8XQN - chains B and S of the 5 polymer chains in the assembly; structure by electron microscopy, 3.05 A resolution.

== Chain B ==
Protein: Guanine nucleotide-binding protein G(I)/G(S)/G(T) subunit beta-1
Source organism: Homo sapiens
UniProtKB: P62873 (GBB1_HUMAN); numbering as in UniProt (aligned over 1-340)
Sequence (366 residues; numbered 1 to 366; the number before each row is that of its first residue):
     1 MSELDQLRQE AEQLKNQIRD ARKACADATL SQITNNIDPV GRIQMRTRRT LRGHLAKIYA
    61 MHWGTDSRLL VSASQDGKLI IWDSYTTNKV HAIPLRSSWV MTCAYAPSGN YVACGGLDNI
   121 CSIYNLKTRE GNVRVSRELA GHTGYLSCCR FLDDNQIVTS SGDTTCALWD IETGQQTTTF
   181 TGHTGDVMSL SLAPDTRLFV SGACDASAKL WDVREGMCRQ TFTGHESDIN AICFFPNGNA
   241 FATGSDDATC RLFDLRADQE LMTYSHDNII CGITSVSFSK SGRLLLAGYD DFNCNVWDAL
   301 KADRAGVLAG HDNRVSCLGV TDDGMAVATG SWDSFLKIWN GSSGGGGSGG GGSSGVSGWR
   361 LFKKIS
Not modelled in the structure: 1-2, 341-366
Construct notes: expression tag (341-366)
UniProt features mapped onto this chain:
  - modified residue: Ser2 (N-acetylserine), His266 (Phosphohistidine)

== Chain S ==
Protein: scFv16
Source organism: Homo sapiens
Notes: antibody fragment or engineered binder
Sequence (286 residues; each row starts with the number of its first residue; note: 2 numbers in that range are skipped by the numbering (no residue carries them; nothing is unmodelled there); a row labelled like 121A-121N holds insertion residues (121A, then the next letters in order); numbers below 1 keep their minus sign (Met-19 is residue -19)):
   -19 MVSAIVLYVL LAAAAHSAFA DVQLVESGGG LVQPGGSRKL SCSASGFAFS SFGMHWVRQA
    41 PEKGLEWVAY ISSGSGTIYY ADTVKGRFTI SRDDPKNTLF LQMTSLRSED TAMYYCVRSI
   101 YYYGSSPFDF WGQGTTLTVS S
121A-121N GGGGSGGGGSGGGG
   124 SDIVMTQATS SVPVTPGESV SISCRSSKSL LHSNGNTYLY WFLQRPGQSP QLLIYRMSNL
   184 ASGVPDRFSG SGSGTAFTLT ISRLEAEDVG VYYCMQHLEY PLTFGAGTKL ELKAAAENLY
   244 FQSHHHHHHH H
Not modelled in the structure: -19 to 1, 121A-121N, 236-254
Disulfide bonds: Cys22-Cys96, Cys147-Cys217

== Chain B / chain S interface ==
Residue-residue contacts (13):
  Arg68(B) - Tyr103(S)
  Leu69(B) - Tyr103(S)  hydrophobic
  Val90(B) - Tyr103(S)
  His91(B) - Tyr102(S)
  Arg129(B) - Val2(S)
  Arg129(B) - Arg98(S)  hydrogen bond (backbone-side chain)
  Arg129(B) - Phe110(S)
  Glu130(B) - Gly26(S)
  Glu130(B) - Phe27(S)
  Glu130(B) - Ala28(S)  hydrogen bond (backbone-backbone)
  Glu130(B) - Phe32(S)
  Gly131(B) - Phe32(S)
  Gly131(B) - Ile100(S)
Other interface residues (no listed pair), chain B (9 interface residues in all): Asp83, Asn132
Other interface residues (no listed pair), chain S (12 interface residues in all): Ser31, Ser185

== Overview ==
Chain B and chain S form an interface of 9 and 12 residues respectively; the contacts include 2 hydrogen
bonds. Polar contacts include Arg129(B)-Arg98(S) and Glu130(B)-Ala28(S).
Chain B is Guanine nucleotide-binding protein G(I)/G(S)/G(T) subunit beta-1 and chain S is scFv16, both from
Homo sapiens; the structure, Structure of human class T GPCR TAS2R14-DNGi complex with Aristolochic acid A,
was determined by electron microscopy together with 8XQL, 8XQO, 8XQP, 8XQR, 8XQS, 8XQT and 8YKY from the same
study.
